PDB entry 4QZ0 | X-ray diffraction, 3.00 A resolution | chains L and V of the 28 polymer chains in the assembly

[Chain L]
Name: Proteasome subunit beta type-6
Organism: Saccharomyces cerevisiae
Notes: EC 3.4.25.1
Reference sequence: P23724 (PSB6_YEAST); residues 1-222 here correspond to UniProt positions 20-241 (UniProt number = residue number + 19)
Chain sequence (222 residues; row label = number of the first residue in the row):
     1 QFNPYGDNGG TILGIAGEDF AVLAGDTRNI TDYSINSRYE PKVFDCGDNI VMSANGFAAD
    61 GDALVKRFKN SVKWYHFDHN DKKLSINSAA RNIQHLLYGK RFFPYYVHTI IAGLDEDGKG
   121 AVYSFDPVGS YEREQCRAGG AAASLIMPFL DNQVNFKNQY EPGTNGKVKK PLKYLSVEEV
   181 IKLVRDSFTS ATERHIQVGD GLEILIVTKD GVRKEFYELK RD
Ion coordination: Mg2+: Asp222 (shared with Ile163(V), Asp166(V), Ser169(V) of chain V)
Small-molecule neighbours: 04C (1,2,4-trideoxy-4-methyl-2-{[N-(morpholin-4-ylacetyl)-L-alanyl-O-methyl-L-tyrosyl]amino}-1-phenyl-D-xylitol): Arg101, Asp126, Pro127, Val128

[Chain V]
Name: Proteasome subunit beta type-2
Organism: Saccharomyces cerevisiae
Notes: EC 3.4.25.1
Reference sequence: P25043 (PSB2_YEAST); residues 1-232 here correspond to UniProt positions 30-261 (UniProt number = residue number + 29)
Chain sequence (232 residues; row label = number of the first residue in the row):
     1 TTIVGVKFNN GVVIAADTRS TQGPIVADKN CAKLHRISPK IWCAGAGTAA DTEAVTQLIG
    61 SNIELHSLYT SREPRVVSAL QMLKQHLFKY QGHIGAYLIV AGVDPTGSHL FSIHAHGSTD
   121 VGYYLSLGSG SLAAMAVLES HWKQDLTKEE AIKLASDAIQ AGIWNDLGSG SNVDVCVMEI
   181 GKDAEYLRNY LTPNVREEKQ KSYKFPRGTT AVLKESIVNI CDIQEEQVDI TA
Disordered / not traced: 223-232
Covalently attached groups: compound 04C linked to Thr1
Ion coordination: Mg2+: Ile163, Asp166, Ser169 (shared with Asp222(L) of chain L)
Small-molecule neighbours:
  - 04C (1,2,4-trideoxy-4-methyl-2-{[N-(morpholin-4-ylacetyl)-L-alanyl-O-methyl-L-tyrosyl]amino}-1-phenyl-D-xylitol), molecule 1: Arg19, Ser20, Thr21, Gln22, Cys31, Lys33, His35, Gly45, Ala46, Gly47, Thr48, Ala49, Thr52, Glu53, Ser129, Gly168
  - 04C, molecule 2: His114, His116, Ser118

[Chain L / chain V interface]
Contacting residue pairs - 55 pairs, chain L then chain V:
  Arg28(L) - Leu167(V)
  Ile30(L) - Leu167(V)  hydrophobic
  Asp32(L) - Leu167(V)
  Tyr33(L) - Asn165(V)
  Tyr33(L) - Asp166(V)
  Tyr33(L) - Leu167(V)  hydrogen bond (backbone-backbone)
  Tyr33(L) - Gly168(V)
  Ile35(L) - Trp164(V)
  Ile35(L) - Leu167(V)  hydrophobic
  Arg38(L) - Trp164(V)  hydrogen bond (side chain-backbone)
  Arg38(L) - Asn165(V)
  Phe149(L) - Tyr203(V)
  Asn152(L) - Phe205(V)
  Gln153(L) - Tyr203(V)
  Gln153(L) - Phe205(V)
  Gln159(L) - Phe205(V)
  Gln159(L) - Thr209(V)
  Tyr160(L) - Thr209(V)  hydrogen bond (backbone-backbone)
  Tyr160(L) - Ala211(V)  hydrophobic
  Pro162(L) - Arg207(V)
  Pro162(L) - Gly208(V)
  Gly166(L) - Ala211(V)
  Glu179(L) - Lys201(V)
  Leu183(L) - Tyr203(V)
  Arg185(L) - Glu197(V)  salt bridge
  Arg185(L) - Gln200(V)  hydrogen bond
  Asp186(L) - Lys199(V)
  Asp186(L) - Gln200(V)  hydrogen bond (side chain-backbone)
  Asp186(L) - Lys201(V)  hydrogen bond (side chain-backbone)
  Asp186(L) - Tyr203(V)  hydrogen bond
  Thr189(L) - Arg196(V)  hydrogen bond
  Ser190(L) - Arg196(V)  hydrogen bond
  Glu193(L) - Val26(V)
  Glu193(L) - Lys29(V)  salt bridge
  Glu193(L) - Arg196(V)
  Arg194(L) - Pro24(V)
  Arg194(L) - Ile25(V)
  Arg194(L) - Val26(V)  hydrogen bond (backbone-backbone)
  Arg194(L) - Ala27(V)  hydrogen bond (side chain-backbone)
  Arg194(L) - Lys29(V)
  His195(L) - Pro24(V)
  His195(L) - Ile25(V)
  Ile196(L) - Arg19(V)
  Ile196(L) - Pro24(V)  hydrogen bond (backbone-backbone)
  Ile196(L) - Val26(V)  hydrophobic
  Ile196(L) - Leu167(V)
  Lys220(L) - Asn194(V)  hydrogen bond (side chain-backbone)
  Arg221(L) - Trp164(V)
  Asp222(L) - Arg19(V)  salt bridge
  Asp222(L) - Ile163(V)
  Asp222(L) - Trp164(V)
  Asp222(L) - Asp166(V)
  Asp222(L) - Ser169(V)
  Asp222(L) - Ser171(V)  hydrogen bond (side chain-backbone)
  Asp222(L) - Asn194(V)
Interface residues without a listed pair, chain L (33 interface residues in all): Ser34, Leu145, Asn158, Glu161, Gly163, Lys182, Glu218
Interface residues without a listed pair, chain V (33 interface residues in all): Thr21, Gly23, Asp28, Ser129, Gly170, Val195, Pro206

[Summary]
Chain L and chain V each contribute 33 residues to their interface; the contacts include 14 hydrogen bonds and
3 salt bridges. Among the polar pairs are Arg185(L)-Glu197(V), Glu193(L)-Lys29(V) and Asp222(L)-Arg19(V).
Ligands of chain L: compound 04C. Bound to chain V: compound 04C.
Here chain L is Proteasome subunit beta type-6 and chain V is Proteasome subunit beta type-2, both from
Saccharomyces cerevisiae. Entry 4QZ0 (yCP beta5-M45V mutant in complex with the epoxyketone inhibitor ONX
0914) was determined by X-ray diffraction, deposited together with 4QUX, 4QUY, 4QV0, 4QV1, 4QV3, 4QV4 and 42
further entries.
